PDB entry 6CIQ | X-ray diffraction, 3.30 A resolution | chain A

# Chain A
Molecule: Pyruvate-ferredoxin oxidoreductase
Organism: Moorella thermoacetica (strain ATCC 39073 / JCM 9320)
Notes: EC 1.2.7.-
Reference sequence: Q2RMD6 (Q2RMD6_MOOTA); residue numbers follow UniProt; this construct covers 1-1171
Chain sequence (1171 residues; each row starts with the number of its first residue):
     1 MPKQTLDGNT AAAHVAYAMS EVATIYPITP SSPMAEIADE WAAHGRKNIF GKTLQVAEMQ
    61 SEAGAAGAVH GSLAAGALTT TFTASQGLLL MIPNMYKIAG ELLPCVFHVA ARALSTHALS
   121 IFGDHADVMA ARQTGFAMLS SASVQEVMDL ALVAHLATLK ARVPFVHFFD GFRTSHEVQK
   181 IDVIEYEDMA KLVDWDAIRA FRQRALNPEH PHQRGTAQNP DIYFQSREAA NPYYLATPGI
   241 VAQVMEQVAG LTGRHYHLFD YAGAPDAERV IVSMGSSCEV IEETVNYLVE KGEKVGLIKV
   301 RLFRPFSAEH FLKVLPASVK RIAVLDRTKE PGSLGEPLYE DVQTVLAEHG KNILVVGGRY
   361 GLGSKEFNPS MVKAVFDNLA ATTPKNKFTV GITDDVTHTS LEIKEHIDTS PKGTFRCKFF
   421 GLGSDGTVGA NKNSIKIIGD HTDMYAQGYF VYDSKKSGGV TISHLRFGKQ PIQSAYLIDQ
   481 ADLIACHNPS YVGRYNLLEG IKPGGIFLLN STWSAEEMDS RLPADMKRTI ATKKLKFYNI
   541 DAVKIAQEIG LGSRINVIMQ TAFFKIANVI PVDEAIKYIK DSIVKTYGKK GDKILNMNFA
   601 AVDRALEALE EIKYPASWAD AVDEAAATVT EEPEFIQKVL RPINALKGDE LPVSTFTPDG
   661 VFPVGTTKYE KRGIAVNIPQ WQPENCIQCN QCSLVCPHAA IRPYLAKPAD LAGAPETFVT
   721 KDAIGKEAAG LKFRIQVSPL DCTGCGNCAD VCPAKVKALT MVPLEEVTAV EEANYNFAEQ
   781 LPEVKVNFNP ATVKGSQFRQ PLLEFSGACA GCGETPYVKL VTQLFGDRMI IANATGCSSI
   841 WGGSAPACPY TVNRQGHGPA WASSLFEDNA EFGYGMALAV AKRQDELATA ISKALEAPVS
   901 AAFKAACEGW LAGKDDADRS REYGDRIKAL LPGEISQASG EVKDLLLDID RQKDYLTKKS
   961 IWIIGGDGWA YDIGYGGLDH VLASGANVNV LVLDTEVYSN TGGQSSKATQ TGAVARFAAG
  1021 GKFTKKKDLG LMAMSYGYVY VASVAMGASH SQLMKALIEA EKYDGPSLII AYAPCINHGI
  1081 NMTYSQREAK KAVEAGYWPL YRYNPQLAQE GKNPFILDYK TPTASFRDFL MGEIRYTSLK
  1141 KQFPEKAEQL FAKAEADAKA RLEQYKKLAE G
Not modelled in the structure: 1, 1171
Metal / ion sites: 4Fe-4S cluster Fe site 1: Cys686, Cys689, Cys692, Cys752; 4Fe-4S cluster Fe site 2: Cys696, Cys742, Cys745, Cys748; 4Fe-4S cluster Fe site 3: Cys809, Cys812, Cys837, Cys1075; Mg2+: Asp967, Thr995, Val997 (together with thiamine diphosphate)
Small-molecule neighbours:
  - coenzyme A (COA): Thr29, Ile121, Leu422, Gly423, Ser424, Asp425, Gly426, Thr427, Val428, Gly429, Tyr452, Thr461, Arg554, Asn556, Val557, Tyr587, Asn598, Asn1000, Thr1001
  - 4Fe-4S cluster (SF4), molecule 1: Lys456, Ala808, Cys809, Cys812, Glu814, Cys837, Trp841, Thr995, Ser999, Pro1074, Cys1075, Ile1076, Asn1077
  - 4Fe-4S cluster (SF4), molecule 2: Pro679, Cys696, Pro697, Ala700, Ile701, Val737, Cys742, Thr743, Gly744, Cys745, Gly746, Asn747, Cys748, Met761
  - 4Fe-4S cluster (SF4), molecule 3: Trp681, Cys686, Ile687, Gln688, Cys689, Asn690, Gln691, Cys692, Ile735, Cys752, Pro753, Ala754, Ala758, Leu759
  - thiamine diphosphate (TPP): Tyr26, Pro27, Ile28, Glu62, Gln86, Gly87, Leu90, Arg112, Glu814, Thr835, Gly836, Cys837, Ser838, Phe866, Glu867, Gly966, Asp967, Gly968, Trp969, Ile973, Thr995, Val997, Tyr998, Ser999, Asn1000, Thr1001
UniProt features mapped onto this chain:
  - binding site (pyruvate): Thr29, Arg112, Asn1000
  - binding site (CoA): Ser424 to Val428, Lys456, Asn556, Asn598
  - binding site ([4Fe-4S] cluster): Cys686, Cys689, Cys692, Cys696, Cys742, Cys745, Cys748, Cys752, Cys809, Cys812, Cys837, Cys1075
  - binding site (thiamine diphosphate): Glu814, Cys837, Asp967 to Trp969, Thr995 to Asn1000
  - binding site (Mg(2+)): Asp967, Thr995, Val997
Reported in the primary citation:
  - binding site for coenzyme A: Thr29, Lys456, Arg554, Asn556, Tyr587, Asn598, Asn1000, Arg1016
  - binding site for coenzyme A: Arg112 (proposed by the authors, not directly observed)
  - binding site for coenzyme A: Gly426 (by similarity / conservation)

# Summary
Bound to chain A: 3 copies of 4Fe-4S cluster, thiamine diphosphate and coenzyme A. Curated annotation
(UniProt) lists 3 pyruvate-binding residues, 8 CoA-binding residues, 12 [4Fe-4S] cluster-binding residues and
11 thiamine diphosphate-binding residues. From the paper: a binding site for coenzyme A at Thr29, Lys456 and
Arg554 among others.
Chain A is Pyruvate-ferredoxin oxidoreductase (Moorella thermoacetica (strain ATCC 39073 / JCM 9320)); the
structure, Pyruvate:ferredoxin oxidoreductase from Moorella thermoacetica with coenzyme A bound, was
determined by X-ray diffraction, deposited together with 6CIO.
